Entry 6BIR (X-ray diffraction, 2.30 A resolution); this record covers chains B and C of the 3 polymer chains in the assembly.

# Chain B
Molecule: MHC class II antigen
Organism: Homo sapiens
UniProt: P79552 (P79552_HUMAN); residues 1-190 here correspond to UniProt positions 30-219 (UniProt number = residue number + 29)
Sequence (200 residues; row label = number of the first residue in the row; numbers below 1 keep their minus sign (Gly-1 is residue -1)):
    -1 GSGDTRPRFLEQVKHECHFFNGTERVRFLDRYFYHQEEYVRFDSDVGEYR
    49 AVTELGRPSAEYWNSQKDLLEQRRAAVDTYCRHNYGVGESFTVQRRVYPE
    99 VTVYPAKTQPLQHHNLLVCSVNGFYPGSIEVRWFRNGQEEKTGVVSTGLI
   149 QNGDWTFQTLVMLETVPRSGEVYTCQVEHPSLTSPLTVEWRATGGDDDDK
Disordered / not traced: -1 to 1, 109-111, 191-198
Sequence notes: expression tag (-1 to 0, 191-198)
Disulfide bonds: Cys15-Cys79, Cys117-Cys173
From the paper describing this entry:
  - contacts within the chain: Asp28-Arg71, Tyr47-Arg71
  - specificity-determining residues: Ser57

# Chain C
Molecule: Vimentin 424Cit419-431
Sequence (13 residues; row label = number of the first residue in the row):
     1 SSLNLRETNLDSL
Modified positions: Arg6 (citrulline; CIR)

# Chain B / chain C interface
Pairs across the interface - 32 pairs, chain B then chain C:
  His13(B) - Arg6(C)
  His13(B) - Glu7(C)
  His13(B) - Thr8(C)  hydrogen bond
  Phe26(B) - Arg6(C)
  Tyr30(B) - Thr8(C)
  Tyr30(B) - Asn9(C)  hydrogen bond (side chain-backbone)
  Tyr47(B) - Asn9(C)  hydrogen bond
  Ser57(B) - Asp11(C)  hydrogen bond
  Tyr60(B) - Leu10(C)
  Tyr60(B) - Asp11(C)
  Tyr60(B) - Ser12(C)
  Trp61(B) - Asn9(C)
  Trp61(B) - Leu10(C)  hydrogen bond (side chain-backbone)
  Trp61(B) - Asp11(C)
  Leu67(B) - Asn9(C)
  Gln70(B) - Arg6(C)
  Arg71(B) - Arg6(C)
  Arg71(B) - Glu7(C)  hydrogen bond (side chain-backbone)
  Arg71(B) - Asn9(C)  hydrogen bond
  Ala74(B) - Arg6(C)
  Thr77(B) - Asn4(C)  hydrogen bond (backbone-side chain)
  Thr77(B) - Arg6(C)
  Tyr78(B) - Asn4(C)
  Tyr78(B) - Leu5(C)
  Tyr78(B) - Arg6(C)
  His81(B) - Ser2(C)  hydrogen bond (side chain-backbone)
  His81(B) - Asn4(C)  hydrogen bond
  Asn82(B) - Leu3(C)
  Asn82(B) - Asn4(C)  hydrogen bond (side chain-backbone)
  Val85(B) - Ser1(C)
  Val85(B) - Ser2(C)
  Val85(B) - Leu3(C)  hydrophobic
Other interface residues (no listed pair), chain B (20 interface residues in all): Val11, Asp28, Tyr37, Pro56
From the paper, about this interface:
  - interface residues, chain B: Ser57(B), Arg71(B)

# In short
20 residues of chain B face 12 of chain C across their interface, with 11 hydrogen bonds. Polar pairs include
His13(B)-Thr8(C), Tyr30(B)-Asn9(C) and Tyr47(B)-Asn9(C). The paper reports interface residues Ser57(B) and
Arg71(B); the specificity determinant Ser57(B).
Here chain B is MHC class II antigen (Homo sapiens) and chain C is Vimentin 424Cit419-431. Entry 6BIR
(HLA-DRB1 in complex with citrullinated Vimentin peptide) was determined by X-ray diffraction (same
publication as 6BIJ, 6BIL, 6BIN, 6BIV, 6BIX, 6BIY and 6BIZ).
